PDB entry 7U5O | X-ray diffraction, 3.45 A resolution | chains A and E

# Chain A
Protein: Inhibin beta B chain
Organism: Homo sapiens
Reference sequence: P09529 (INHBB_HUMAN); numbering as in UniProt (aligned over 293-407)
Chain sequence (115 residues; row label = number of the first residue in the row):
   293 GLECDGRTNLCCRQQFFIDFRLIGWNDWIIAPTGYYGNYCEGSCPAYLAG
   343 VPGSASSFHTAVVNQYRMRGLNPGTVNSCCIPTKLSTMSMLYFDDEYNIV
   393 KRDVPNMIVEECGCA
Not modelled in the structure: 340-343
Cystine bridges: C371 forms a disulfide with the same residue of a neighbouring copy of this chain
Cystine bridges: C296-C304, C303-C372, C332-C404, C336-C406

# Chain E
Protein: Bone morphogenetic protein receptor type-2
Organism: Homo sapiens
Notes: EC 2.7.11.30
Reference sequence: Q13873 (BMPR2_HUMAN); residue numbers follow UniProt; this construct covers 27-137
Chain sequence (111 residues; each row starts with the number of its first residue):
    27 SQNQERLCAFKDPYQQDLGIGESRISHENGTILCSKGSTCYGLWEKSKGD
    77 INLVKQGCWSHIGDPQECHYEECVVTTTPPSIQNGTYRFCCCSTDLCNVN
   127 FTENFPPPDTT
Not modelled in the structure: 27-30, 42-52, 72-74, 103-107, 134-137
Cystine bridges: C34-C66, C60-C84, C94-C117, C99-C116, C118-C123
UniProt features mapped onto this chain:
  - glycosylation (N-linked (GlcNAc...) asparagine): N55, N110, N126
  - natural variant: C60 (C60Y: In PPH1), S64 (S64R: In PPH1; uncertain significance), Y67 (Y67C: In PPH1), I77 (I77L: In PPH1; uncertain significance), Q82 (Q82H: In PPH1), C84 (C84F: In PPH1), H87 (H87Y: In PPH1; uncertain significance), Q92 (Q92L: In PPH1; uncertain significance), Q109 (Q109H: In PPH1; uncertain significance), C117 (C117Y: In PPH1), C118 (C118W: In PPH1), C123 (C123R: In PPH1; C123S: In PPH1)
What the authors report for this chain:
  - conformationally variable residues (loop rearrangement): H87 to H95
  - disease-associated variants - Y67C, G68D, Q82H, G83R: abolished binding to Inhibin beta B chain (chain A)
  - disease-associated variants - Q42R, Q92H: unchanged binding to BMP10

# How chain A and chain E interact
Residue-residue contacts - 31 pairs, chain A then chain E:
  N318(A) - I108(E)  hydrogen bond (side chain-backbone)
  D319(A) - I108(E)
  I322(A) - L69(E)  hydrophobic
  A323(A) - W85(E)
  A323(A) - F115(E)  hydrophobic
  G326(A) - D90(E)
  Y327(A) - H87(E)
  Y328(A) - D90(E)
  Y328(A) - Q92(E)  hydrogen bond
  M380(A) - H87(E)
  S381(A) - W85(E)
  S381(A) - S86(E)  hydrogen bond (side chain-backbone)
  S381(A) - H87(E)  hydrogen bond (side chain-backbone)
  M382(A) - W85(E)
  L383(A) - Y67(E)  hydrophobic
  L383(A) - L69(E)  hydrophobic
  L383(A) - W85(E)
  L383(A) - F115(E)  hydrophobic
  F385(A) - Y113(E)
  N390(A) - Y40(E)
  I391(A) - Y40(E)
  I391(A) - L69(E)  hydrophobic
  I391(A) - V80(E)  hydrophobic
  I391(A) - K81(E)  hydrogen bond (backbone-side chain)
  V392(A) - Y40(E)
  V392(A) - K81(E)
  K393(A) - Y67(E)
  K393(A) - K81(E)
  D395(A) - S86(E)
  I400(A) - H87(E)
  I400(A) - I88(E)
Interface residues without a listed pair, chain A (22 interface residues in all): F309, P324, T379, D386
Interface residues without a listed pair, chain E (16 interface residues in all): G89, Q109
Interface features reported in the paper:
  - interface residues, chain E: Y67(E), W85(E), S86(E), F115(E)
  - hot spots on chain E (mutagenesis) - Y67C: abolished binding to Inhibin beta B chain (chain A)

# In short
22 residues of chain A and 16 residues of chain E are in contact; the contacts include 5 hydrogen bonds. Polar
pairs include N318(A)-I108(E), Y328(A)-Q92(E) and S381(A)-S86(E). From the paper: Y67C, G68D and Q82H of chain
E, among others, abolish binding to Inhibin beta B chain (chain A); interface residues Y67(E), W85(E) and
S86(E) among others; 6 substitutions were tested in all.
Here chain A is Inhibin beta B chain and chain E is Bone morphogenetic protein receptor type-2, both from Homo
sapiens. Entry 7U5O (Crystal structure of the bone morphogenetic protein receptor type 2 ligand binding domain
in complex with ...) was determined by X-ray diffraction, deposited together with 7U5P.
